Entry 7JO9 (electron microscopy, 3.30 A resolution); this record covers chains C and J of the 11 polymer chains in the assembly.

[Chain C]
Protein: Histone H2A type 1
Organism: Homo sapiens
UniProt: P0C0S8 (H2A1_HUMAN); residues 1-129 here correspond to UniProt positions 2-130 (UniProt number = residue number + 1)
Sequence (129 residues; row label = number of the first residue in the row):
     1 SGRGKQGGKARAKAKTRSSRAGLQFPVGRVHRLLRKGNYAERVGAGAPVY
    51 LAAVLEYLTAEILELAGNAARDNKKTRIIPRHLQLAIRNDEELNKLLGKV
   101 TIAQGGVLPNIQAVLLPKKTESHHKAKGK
Unresolved in the structure: 1-9, 119-129
Swiss-Prot annotation at these positions:
  - modified residue: Ser1 (N-acetylserine), Arg3 (Citrulline), Lys5 (N6-(2-hydroxyisobutyryl)lysine), Lys9 (N6-(2-hydroxyisobutyryl)lysine), Lys13 (N6-(beta-hydroxybutyryl)lysine), Lys36 (N6-(2-hydroxyisobutyryl)lysine), Lys74 (N6-(2-hydroxyisobutyryl)lysine), Lys75 (N6-(2-hydroxyisobutyryl)lysine), Lys95 (N6-(2-hydroxyisobutyryl)lysine), Lys99 (N6-glutaryllysine), Gln104 (N5-methylglutamine), Lys118 (N6-(2-hydroxyisobutyryl)lysine), Lys119 (N6-crotonyllysine), Thr120 (Phosphothreonine), Lys125 (N6-crotonyllysine)
  - cross-link (Glycyl lysine isopeptide (Lys-Gly)): Lys13 (interchain with G-Cter in ubiquitin), Lys15 (interchain with G-Cter in ubiquitin), Lys119 (interchain with G-Cter in ubiquitin)

[Chain J]
Molecule: 147-nt DNA strand
Organism: synthetic construct
Sequence (147 nucleotides; each row starts with the number of its first residue; numbers below 1 keep their minus sign (DA-73 is residue -73)):
   -73 ATCGAGAATCCCGGTGCCGAGGCCGCTCAATTGGTCGTAGACAGCTCTAG
   -23 CACCGCTTAAACGCACGTACGCGCTGTCCCCCGCGTTTTAACCGCCAAGG
    27 GGATTACTCCCTAGTCTCCAGGCACGTGTCAGATATATACATCCGAT
Unresolved in the structure: -73, 73

[How chain C and chain J interact]
Contacting residue pairs (10):
  Arg11(C) with DT43(J), base contact; DC44(J), hydrogen bond to the sugar
  Arg29(C) with DC49(J), salt bridge to the phosphate
  Arg42(C) with DT38(J), hydrogen bond to the sugar; DA39(J), phosphate contact
  Val43(C) with DA39(J), hydrogen bond to the phosphate
  Gly44(C) with DT38(J), phosphate contact
  Ala45(C) with DT38(J), hydrogen bond to the phosphate
  Thr76(C) with DG58(J), hydrogen bond to the phosphate
  Arg77(C) with DG58(J), hydrogen bond to the phosphate
Other interface residues (no listed pair), chain C (10 interface residues in all): Thr16, Lys75
Other interface residues (no listed pair), chain J (10 interface residues in all): DG47, DG48, DA57, DA59

[In short]
Chain C and chain J each contribute 10 residues to their interface; the contacts include 6 hydrogen bonds and
1 salt bridge. Polar contacts include Arg11(C)-DC44(J), Arg42(C)-DT38(J) and Val43(C)-DA39(J).
Here chain C is Histone H2A type 1 (Homo sapiens) and chain J is a 147-nt DNA strand (synthetic construct).
Entry 7JO9 (1:1 cGAS-nucleosome complex) was determined by electron microscopy together with 7JOA from the
same study.
